Entry 4TV8 (X-ray diffraction, 2.10 A resolution); this record covers chains B and E of the 6 polymer chains in the assembly.

[Chain B]
Molecule: Tubulin beta-2B chain
Organism: Bos taurus
UniProtKB: Q6B856 (TBB2B_BOVIN); the author numbering skips numbers that UniProt does not, so the offset changes along the chain: 1-42 = UniProt 1-42; 45-360 = UniProt 43-358; 369-455 = UniProt 359-445
Amino-acid sequence (445 residues; row label = number of the first residue in the row; note: 10 numbers in that range are skipped by the numbering (no residue carries them; nothing is unmodelled there)):
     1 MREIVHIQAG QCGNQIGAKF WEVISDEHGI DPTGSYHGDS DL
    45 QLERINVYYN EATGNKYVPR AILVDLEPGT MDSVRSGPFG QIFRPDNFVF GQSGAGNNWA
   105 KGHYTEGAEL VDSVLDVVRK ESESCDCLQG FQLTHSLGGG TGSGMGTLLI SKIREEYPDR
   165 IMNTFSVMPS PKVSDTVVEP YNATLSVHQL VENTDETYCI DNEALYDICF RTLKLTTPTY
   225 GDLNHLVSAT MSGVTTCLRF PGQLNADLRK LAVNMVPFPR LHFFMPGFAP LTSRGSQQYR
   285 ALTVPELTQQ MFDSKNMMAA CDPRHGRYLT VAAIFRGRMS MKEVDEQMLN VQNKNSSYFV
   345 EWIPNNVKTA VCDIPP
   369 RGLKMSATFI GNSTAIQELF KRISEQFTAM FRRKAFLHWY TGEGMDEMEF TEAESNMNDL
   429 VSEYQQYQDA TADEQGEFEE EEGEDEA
Not modelled in the structure: 279, 439-455
Ion coordination: Mg2+: Gln11 (together with GDP); Ca2+ near Glu113 (its only coordinating residue here)
Residues lining bound ligands: GDP (guanosine-5'-diphosphate): Gly10, Gln11, Cys12, Gln15, Ile16, Asn101, Ser140, Gly142, Gly143, Gly144, Thr145, Gly146, Ser147, Val171, Pro173, Val177, Asp179, Glu183, Asn206, Leu209, Tyr224, Leu227, Asn228
Curated features (UniProtKB/Swiss-Prot):
  - motif: Met1 to Ile4 (MREI motif)
  - binding site (GTP): Gln11, Glu71, Ser140, Gly144, Thr145, Gly146, Asn206, Asn228
  - binding site (Mg(2+)): Glu71
  - modified residue: Ser40 (Phosphoserine), Thr57 (Phosphothreonine), Lys60 (N6-acetyllysine), Ser174 (Phosphoserine), Thr287 (Phosphothreonine), Thr292 (Phosphothreonine), Arg320 (Omega-N-methylarginine), Glu448 (5-glutamyl polyglutamate)
  - cross-link (Glycyl lysine isopeptide (Lys-Gly)): Lys60 (interchain with G-Cter in ubiquitin), Lys326 (interchain with G-Cter in ubiquitin)
What the authors report for this chain:
  - binding site for the ligand 3GT: Asn101, Asn102, Lys105, Val181, Val182, Phe404, Tyr408

[Chain E]
Molecule: Stathmin-4
Organism: Rattus norvegicus
UniProtKB: P63043 (STMN4_RAT); residues 5-145 here correspond to UniProt positions 49-189 (UniProt number = residue number + 44)
Amino-acid sequence (143 residues; numbered 3 to 145; the number before each row is that of its first residue):
     3 MADMEVIELN KCTSGQSFEV ILKPPSFDGV PEFNASLPRR RDPSLEEIQK KLEAAEERRK
    63 YQEAELLKHL AEKREHEREV IQKAIEENNN FIKMAKEKLA QKMESNKENR EAHLAAMLER
   123 LQEKDKHAEE VRKNKELKEE ASR
Not modelled in the structure: 3-5, 29-43, 142-145
Differences from the reference sequence: expression tag (3-4)
Curated features (UniProtKB/Swiss-Prot):
  - modified residue: Ser46 (Phosphoserine)

[Chain B / chain E interface]
Residue-residue contacts (25):
  His107(B) with Lys75(E), hydrogen bond
  Tyr108(B) with His78(E), hydrogen bond; Glu79(E); Val82(E), hydrophobic; Ile83(E)
  Leu152(B) with Glu79(E)
  Ser155(B) with Leu72(E); Lys75(E); Arg76(E), hydrogen bond
  Lys156(B) with Arg76(E); Glu79(E), salt bridge
  Arg158(B) with Leu68(E)
  Glu159(B) with Leu69(E); Leu72(E); Arg76(E), salt bridge
  Pro162(B) with Glu65(E)
  Gln193(B) with Lys75(E)
  Thr409(B) with Glu89(E)
  Glu411(B) with Val82(E); Ala86(E)
  Gly412(B) with Val82(E); Lys85(E); Ala86(E)
  Asp414(B) with Lys85(E), salt bridge
  Glu417(B) with His78(E), salt bridge
Interface residues without a listed pair, chain B (17 interface residues in all): Thr109, Gly410, Met413

[Overview]
17 residues of chain B and 13 residues of chain E are in contact, with 3 hydrogen bonds and 4 salt bridges.
Among the polar pairs are Lys156(B)-Glu79(E), Glu159(B)-Arg76(E) and Asp414(B)-Lys85(E). Chain B binds GDP.
From the paper: a binding site for the ligand 3GT at Asn101(B), Asn102(B) and Lys105(B) among others.
Here chain B is Tubulin beta-2B chain (Bos taurus) and chain E is Stathmin-4 (Rattus norvegicus). Entry 4TV8
(Tubulin-Maytansine complex) was determined by X-ray diffraction (same publication as 4TUY and 4TV9).
